4QH8 - chains B and C of the 4 polymer chains in the assembly; structure by X-ray diffraction, 1.90 A resolution.

Chain B:
Protein: Dynein light chain 1, cytoplasmic
From: Drosophila melanogaster
Notes: fragment: lc8
UniProtKB: Q24117 (DYL1_DROME); residues 1-89 here = UniProt positions 1-89
Amino-acid sequence (94 residues; each row starts with the number of its first residue; numbers below 1 keep their minus sign (Gly-4 is residue -4)):
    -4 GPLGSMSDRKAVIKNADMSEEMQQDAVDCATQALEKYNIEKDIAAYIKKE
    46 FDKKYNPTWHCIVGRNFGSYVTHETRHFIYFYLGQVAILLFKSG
Unresolved in the structure: -4 to 3, 89
Sequence notes: expression tag (-4 to 0)

Chain C:
Protein: Anastral spindle 2
Notes: fragment: Ana2 S237-I246
UniProtKB: Q9XZ31 (Q9XZ31_DROME); residue numbers follow UniProt; this construct covers 237-246
Amino-acid sequence (13 residues; numbered 235 to 247; the number before each row is that of its first residue):
   235 NYSSTTGTQCDIA
Unresolved in the structure: 235
Sequence notes: expression tag (235-236, 247)

Interface between chain B and chain C:
Contacting residue pairs (5):
  Ile34(B) - Gln243(C)
  Glu35(B) - Gln243(C)  hydrogen bond
  Lys36(B) - Gly241(C)
  Lys36(B) - Thr242(C)
  Lys36(B) - Gln243(C)  hydrogen bond (backbone-side chain)
Also at the interface, not in a pair above, chain B (4 interface residues in all): Lys43
Also at the interface, not in a pair above, chain C (5 interface residues in all): Thr239, Cys244

Overview:
4 residues of chain B and 5 residues of chain C are in contact, with 2 hydrogen bonds. Polar contacts include
Glu35(B)-Gln243(C) and Lys36(B)-Gln243(C).
Here chain B is Dynein light chain 1, cytoplasmic (Drosophila melanogaster) and chain C is Anastral spindle 2.
Entry 4QH8 (LC8 - Ana2 (237-246) Complex) was determined by X-ray diffraction (same publication as 4QH7).
